Entry 4J2K (X-ray diffraction, 1.75 A resolution); this record covers chain A.

[Chain A]
Name: Trypsin inhibitor
From: Enterolobium contortisiliquum
UniProtKB: P86451 (ITRY_ENTCO); the construct has insertions or renumbered stretches relative to UniProt, so the offset changes along the chain: 1-101 = UniProt 1-101; 103-114 = UniProt 102-113; 116-176 = UniProt 114-174
Amino-acid sequence (176 residues; each row starts with the number of its first residue):
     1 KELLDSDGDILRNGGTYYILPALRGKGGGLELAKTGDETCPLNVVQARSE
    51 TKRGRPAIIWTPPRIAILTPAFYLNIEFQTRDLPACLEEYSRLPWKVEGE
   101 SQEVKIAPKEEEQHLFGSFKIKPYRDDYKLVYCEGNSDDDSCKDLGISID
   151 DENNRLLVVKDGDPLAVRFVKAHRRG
Disordered / not traced: 135-140, 175-176
Disulfide bonds: C133-C142
Construct notes: conflict S49 (Gly in P86451), R81 (Lys in P86451), E88 (Arg in P86451), W95 (Arg in P86451), K96 (Glu in P86451), V97 (Glu in P86451), G99 (Gln in P86451), E100 (His in P86451), I106 (Leu105 in P86451), E112 (Ala111 in P86451), Q113 (Ala112 in P86451), H114 (Ala113 in P86451), S118 (Unk116 in P86451), F119 (Glu117 in P86451), I121 (Leu119 in P86451), L130 (Ile128 in P86451), N136 (Gly134 in P86451), L156 (Arg154 in P86451); insertion (102, 115)
Curated features (UniProtKB/Swiss-Prot):
  - site: R64, I65 (Reactive bond for trypsin)
From the paper describing this entry:
  - conformationally variable residues (order/disorder transition): E110 to Q113
  - contacts within the chain: N13-A66, L11-L68, L3-L68, T69-A71, T69-F72, T69-I121, F72-I121

[Overview]
The paper reports conformational variability at E110; contacts within the chain involving A66, N13 and L68
among others.
Chain A is Trypsin inhibitor (Enterolobium contortisiliquum); the structure, Crystal structure of a plant
trypsin inhibitor EcTI, was determined by X-ray diffraction together with 4J2Y from the same study.
